PDB entry 8OPX | X-ray diffraction, 2.90 A resolution | chains C and D of the 4 polymer chains in the assembly

# Chain C (and D)
Molecule: Putative acyltransferase Rv0859
Source organism: Mycobacterium tuberculosis H37Rv
Notes: EC 2.3.1.-; chain D of this document is another copy of the same molecule, construct and numbering; everything in this record applies to it too
Reference sequence: O53871 (Y0859_MYCTU); numbering as in UniProt (aligned over 1-403)
Amino-acid sequence (403 residues; row label = number of the first residue in the row):
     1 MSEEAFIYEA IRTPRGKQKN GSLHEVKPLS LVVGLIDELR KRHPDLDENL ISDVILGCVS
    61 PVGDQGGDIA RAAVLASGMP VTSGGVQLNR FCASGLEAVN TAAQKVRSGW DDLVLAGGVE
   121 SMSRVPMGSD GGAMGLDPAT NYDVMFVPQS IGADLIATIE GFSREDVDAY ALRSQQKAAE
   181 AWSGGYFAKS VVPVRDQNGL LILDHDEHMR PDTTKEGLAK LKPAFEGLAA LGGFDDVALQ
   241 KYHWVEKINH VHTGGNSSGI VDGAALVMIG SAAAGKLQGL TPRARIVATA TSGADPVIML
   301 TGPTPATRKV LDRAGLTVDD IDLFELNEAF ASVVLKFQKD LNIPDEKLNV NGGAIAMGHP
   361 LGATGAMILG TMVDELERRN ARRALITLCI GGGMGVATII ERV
Disordered / not traced: 1, 226-231 (chain D: 225-228)

# How chain C and chain D interact
Pairs across the interface (113; chain C residue first):
  Ser2(C) with Met1(D); Ser2(D)
  Lys27(C) with Asp137(D), salt bridge
  Leu29(C) with Ala133(D), hydrophobic; Thr140(D)
  Ser52(C) with Thr291(D), hydrogen bond (backbone-side chain)
  Asp53(C) with Arg90(D), salt bridge
  Pro61(C) with Pro61(D), hydrophobic; Asp130(D)
  Val62(C) with Val62(D), hydrophobic; Asp130(D)
  Gly63(C) with Asp130(D), hydrogen bond (backbone-backbone); Gly132(D), hydrogen bond (backbone-backbone)
  Gly66(C) with Asp130(D); Gly132(D); Ala133(D)
  Gly67(C) with Phe91(D); Asp130(D), hydrogen bond (backbone-side chain); Gly131(D); Gly132(D); Met134(D)
  Asp68(C) with Asn89(D); Arg90(D); Phe91(D); Met394(D)
  Arg71(C) with Gly392(D), hydrogen bond (side chain-backbone); Gly393(D); Met394(D)
  Ala72(C) with Met134(D), hydrophobic
  Leu75(C) with Met134(D), hydrophobic; Val144(D), hydrophobic; Pro296(D), hydrophobic; Gly392(D)
  Val81(C) with Gly293(D); Ala294(D); Pro296(D)
  Thr82(C) with Ser292(D); Gly293(D)
  Gly84(C) with Arg90(D); Met394(D)
  Gly85(C) with Arg90(D); Met394(D)
  Val86(C) with Asn89(D); Arg90(D)
  Gln87(C) with Gln87(D), hydrogen bond; Leu88(D); Asn89(D), hydrogen bond (backbone-backbone)
  Leu88(C) with Gln87(D)
  Asn89(C) with Asp68(D); Val86(D); Gln87(D), hydrogen bond (backbone-backbone)
  Arg90(C) with Asp53(D), salt bridge; Asp68(D); Gly84(D); Gly85(D); Val86(D)
  Phe91(C) with Gly67(D); Asp68(D)
  Glu97(C) with Lys105(D), salt bridge
  Thr101(C) with Lys105(D)
  Gln104(C) with Gln104(D); Lys105(D), hydrogen bond; Ser108(D); Trp110(D); Asp111(D), hydrogen bond
  Lys105(C) with Glu97(D), salt bridge; Thr101(D), hydrogen bond; Gln104(D), hydrogen bond
  Arg107(C) with Met1(D), hydrogen bond (backbone-backbone); Ser108(D), hydrogen bond (side chain-backbone); Trp110(D)
  Ser108(C) with Met1(D); Gln104(D); Arg107(D), hydrogen bond (backbone-side chain)
  Trp110(C) with Arg107(D); Ile286(D); Val287(D); Ala288(D), hydrophobic; Thr289(D); Arg313(D), hydrogen bond (backbone-side chain)
  Asp130(C) with Pro61(D); Val62(D); Gly63(D), hydrogen bond (backbone-backbone); Gly66(D); Gly67(D), hydrogen bond (side chain-backbone)
  Gly131(C) with Gly67(D)
  Gly132(C) with Gly63(D), hydrogen bond (backbone-backbone); Gly66(D); Gly67(D)
  Ala133(C) with Leu29(D), hydrophobic; Gly66(D)
  Met134(C) with Gly67(D); Ala72(D), hydrophobic; Leu75(D), hydrophobic
  Asp137(C) with Lys27(D), salt bridge
  Thr140(C) with Leu29(D)
  Val144(C) with Leu75(D), hydrophobic
  Ile286(C) with Trp110(D)
  Val287(C) with Trp110(D)
  Ala288(C) with Trp110(D), hydrophobic
  Thr289(C) with Trp110(D)
  Ser292(C) with Thr82(D)
  Gly293(C) with Val81(D); Thr82(D)
  Ala294(C) with Val81(D)
  Pro296(C) with Val81(D)
  Arg313(C) with Trp110(D), hydrogen bond (side chain-backbone)
  Gly392(C) with Arg71(D), hydrogen bond (backbone-side chain)
  Gly393(C) with Arg71(D)
  Met394(C) with Asp68(D); Arg71(D); Gly84(D); Gly85(D)
Interface residues without a listed pair, chain C (57 interface residues in all): Asp64, Ala76, Gly109, Asp111, Thr291, Lys309
Interface residues without a listed pair, chain D (58 interface residues in all): Ser52, Asp64, Ala76, Asp295, Lys309

# Overview
57 residues of chain C face 58 of chain D across their interface; the contacts include 21 hydrogen bonds and 6
salt bridges. Polar contacts include Lys27(C)-Asp137(D), Asp53(C)-Arg90(D) and Glu97(C)-Lys105(D).
Both chains are Putative acyltransferase Rv0859 (Mycobacterium tuberculosis H37Rv). Entry 8OPX (Structure of
Mycobacterium tuberculosis beta-oxidation trifunctional enzyme in complex with Trehalose (Fragment-B-TRE)) was
determined by X-ray diffraction, deposited together with 8OPU, 8OPV, 8OPW, 8OPY, 8OQL, 8OQM and 10 further
entries.
